PDB entry 5VNA | X-ray diffraction, 2.10 A resolution | chain A

[Chain A]
Name: YEATS domain-containing protein 4
From: Homo sapiens
UniProt: O95619 (YETS4_HUMAN); residues 1-148 here = UniProt positions 1-148
Chain sequence (148 residues; row label = number of the first residue in the row):
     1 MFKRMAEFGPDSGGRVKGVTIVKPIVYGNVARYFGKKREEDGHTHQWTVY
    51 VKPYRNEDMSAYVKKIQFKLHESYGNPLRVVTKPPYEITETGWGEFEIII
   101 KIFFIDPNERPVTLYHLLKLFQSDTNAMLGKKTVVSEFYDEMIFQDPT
Unresolved in the structure: 1-13, 148
Curated features (UniProtKB/Swiss-Prot):
  - region: Trp-93 to Glu-97 (Diacetylated histone H3 binding)
  - site: Ser-73 (Interacts with diacetylated histone H3)
  - cross-link: Lys-37 (Glycyl lysine isopeptide (Lys-Gly) (interchain with G-Cter in SUMO2))
  - mutagenesis: His-43 (H43A: Impaired binding to histone H3 succinylated at 'Lys-122' (H3K122succ)), Tyr-74 (Y74A: Impaired binding to histone H3 diacetylated at 'Lys-14' and 'Lys-27' (H3K14ac and H3K27ac), and subsequent deposition of histone H2AZ1/H2A.Z into specific chromatin regions ...), Trp-93 (W93A: Impaired binding to histone H3 diacetylated at 'Lys-14' and 'Lys-27' (H3K14ac and H3K27ac), and subsequent deposition of histone H2AZ1/H2A.Z into specific chromatin regions ...)

[Summary]
UniProt lists 3 mutagenesis sites.
Chain A is YEATS domain-containing protein 4 (Homo sapiens); the structure, Crystal structure of human YEATS
domain, was determined by X-ray diffraction (same publication as 5VNB).
